PDB entry 6AMO | X-ray diffraction, 2.50 A resolution | chains A and B of the 4 polymer chains in the assembly

== Chain A ==
Name: HIV-1 reverse transcriptase P66 subunit
From: Human immunodeficiency virus type 1 group M subtype B (isolate BH10)
Notes: EC 2.7.7.49, 2.7.7.7
UniProtKB: P03366 (POL_HV1B1); residues 1-554 here correspond to UniProt positions 600-1153 (UniProt number = residue number + 599)
Chain sequence (556 residues; numbered -1 to 554; the number before each row is that of its first residue; numbers below 1 keep their minus sign (Met-1 is residue -1)):
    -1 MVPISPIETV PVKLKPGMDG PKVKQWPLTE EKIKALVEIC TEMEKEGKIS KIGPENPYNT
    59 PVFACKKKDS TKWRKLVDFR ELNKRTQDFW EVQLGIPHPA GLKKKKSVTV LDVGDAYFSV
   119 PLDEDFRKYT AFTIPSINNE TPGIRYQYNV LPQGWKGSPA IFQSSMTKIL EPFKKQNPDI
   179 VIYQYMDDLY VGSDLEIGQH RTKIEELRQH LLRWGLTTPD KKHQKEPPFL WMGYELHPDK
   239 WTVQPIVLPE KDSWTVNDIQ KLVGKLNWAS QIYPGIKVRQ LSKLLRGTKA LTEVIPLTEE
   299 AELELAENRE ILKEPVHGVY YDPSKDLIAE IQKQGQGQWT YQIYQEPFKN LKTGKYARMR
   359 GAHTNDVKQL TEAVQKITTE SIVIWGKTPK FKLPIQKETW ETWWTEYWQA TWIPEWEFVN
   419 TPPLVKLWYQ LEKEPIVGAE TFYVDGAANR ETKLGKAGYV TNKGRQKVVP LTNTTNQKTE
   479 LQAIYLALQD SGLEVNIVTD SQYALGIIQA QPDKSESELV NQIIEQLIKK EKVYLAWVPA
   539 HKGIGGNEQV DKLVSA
Unresolved in the structure: 554
Construct notes: initiating methionine (-1); expression tag (0); engineered mutation Cys63 (Ile662 in P03366), Ser280 (Cys879 in P03366)
Ion coordination: Mg2+ site 1: Asp110, Val111, Asp185 (together with D4T); Mg2+ site 2: Asp443, Glu478, Asp498
Small-molecule neighbours: D4T (2',3'-dehydro-2',3'-deoxy-thymidine 5'-triphosphate): Lys65, Arg72, Asp110, Val111, Gly112, Asp113, Ala114, Tyr115, Gln151, Met184, Asp185, Lys220

== Chain B ==
Name: HIV-1 reverse transcriptase P51 subunit
From: Human immunodeficiency virus type 1 group M subtype B (isolate BH10)
Notes: EC 2.7.7.49, 2.7.7.7
UniProtKB: P03366 (POL_HV1B1); residues 1-428 here correspond to UniProt positions 600-1027 (UniProt number = residue number + 599)
Chain sequence (444 residues; each row starts with the number of its first residue; numbers below 1 keep their minus sign (Met-15 is residue -15)):
   -15 MAHHHHHHAL EVLFQGPISP IETVPVKLKP GMDGPKVKQW PLTEEKIKAL VEICTEMEKE
    45 GKISKIGPEN PYNTPVFAIK KKDSTKWRKL VDFRELNKRT QDFWEVQLGI PHPAGLKKKK
   105 SVTVLDVGDA YFSVPLDEDF RKYTAFTIPS INNETPGIRY QYNVLPQGWK GSPAIFQSSM
   165 TKILEPFKKQ NPDIVIYQYM DDLYVGSDLE IGQHRTKIEE LRQHLLRWGL TTPDKKHQKE
   225 PPFLWMGYEL HPDKWTVQPI VLPEKDSWTV NDIQKLVGKL NWASQIYPGI KVRQLSKLLR
   285 GTKALTEVIP LTEEAELELA ENREILKEPV HGVYYDPSKD LIAEIQKQGQ GQWTYQIYQE
   345 PFKNLKTGKY ARMRGAHTND VKQLTEAVQK ITTESIVIWG KTPKFKLPIQ KETWETWWTE
   405 YWQATWIPEW EFVNTPPLVK LWYQ
Unresolved in the structure: -15 to 3, 213-225
Construct notes: initiating methionine (-15); expression tag (-14 to 0); engineered mutation Ser280 (Cys879 in P03366)

== Interface between chain A and chain B ==
Contacting residue pairs - 118 pairs, chain A then chain B:
  Val8(A) - Glu53(B)
  Pro9(A) - Glu53(B)
  Gln85(A) - Glu53(B)  hydrogen bond (side chain-backbone)
  Asp86(A) - Lys20(B)  salt bridge
  Asp86(A) - Pro55(B)
  Phe87(A) - Pro52(B)
  Phe87(A) - Glu53(B)
  Trp88(A) - Lys20(B)
  Trp88(A) - Val21(B)
  Trp88(A) - Lys22(B)
  Trp88(A) - Pro52(B)  hydrogen bond (backbone-backbone)
  Trp88(A) - Asn54(B)
  Trp88(A) - Pro55(B)
  Trp88(A) - Asn57(B)
  Trp88(A) - Thr131(B)
  Trp88(A) - Arg143(B)
  Val90(A) - Pro140(B)
  Val90(A) - Gly141(B)  hydrogen bond (backbone-backbone)
  Val90(A) - Arg143(B)
  Leu92(A) - Pro133(B)  hydrophobic
  Leu92(A) - Asn137(B)
  Gly93(A) - Asn137(B)
  Ile94(A) - Asn137(B)
  Pro95(A) - Asn136(B)
  Pro95(A) - Asn137(B)
  His96(A) - Asn136(B)  hydrogen bond (backbone-side chain)
  Gly99(A) - Asn136(B)
  Leu100(A) - Asn136(B)
  Ala158(A) - Pro52(B)
  Ser162(A) - Pro52(B)
  Thr165(A) - Pro140(B)
  Glu169(A) - Lys49(B)  salt bridge
  Lys172(A) - Thr139(B)
  Val179(A) - Glu138(B)
  Ile180(A) - Glu138(B)
  Tyr181(A) - Asn136(B)  hydrogen bond
  Tyr181(A) - Glu138(B)
  Gln182(A) - Glu138(B)  hydrogen bond (backbone-backbone)
  Gln182(A) - Pro140(B)
  Arg358(A) - Glu396(B)  salt bridge
  Gln373(A) - Glu396(B)
  Gln373(A) - Thr397(B)  hydrogen bond
  Thr376(A) - Thr400(B)
  Thr376(A) - Trp401(B)
  Ile380(A) - Leu26(B)
  Ile380(A) - Thr27(B)
  Val381(A) - Pro25(B)  hydrophobic
  Val381(A) - Ile135(B)
  Val381(A) - Asn136(B)  hydrogen bond (backbone-backbone)
  Val381(A) - Asn137(B)
  Ile382(A) - Ile135(B)
  Ile382(A) - Asn136(B)
  Trp383(A) - Ile135(B)
  Gly384(A) - Thr27(B)
  Gly384(A) - Glu28(B)  hydrogen bond (backbone-backbone)
  Gly384(A) - Ile135(B)
  Trp402(A) - Lys331(B)  hydrogen bond (backbone-side chain)
  Trp402(A) - His361(B)
  Trp402(A) - Thr362(B)
  Trp402(A) - Asp364(B)
  Tyr405(A) - Lys331(B)  hydrogen bond (backbone-side chain)
  Trp406(A) - Lys331(B)
  Trp406(A) - Asn418(B)  hydrogen bond
  Trp406(A) - Thr419(B)
  Trp406(A) - Pro420(B)  hydrophobic
  Trp406(A) - Pro421(B)
  Gln407(A) - Lys331(B)  hydrogen bond (backbone-side chain)
  Gln407(A) - Pro392(B)
  Gln407(A) - Ile393(B)
  Gln407(A) - Gln394(B)  hydrogen bond
  Gln407(A) - Val417(B)  hydrogen bond (side chain-backbone)
  Gln407(A) - Asn418(B)
  Ala408(A) - Asp364(B)
  Ala408(A) - Leu368(B)  hydrophobic
  Ala408(A) - Pro392(B)  hydrogen bond (backbone-backbone)
  Ala408(A) - Ile393(B)
  Thr409(A) - Asp364(B)  hydrogen bond (backbone-side chain)
  Trp410(A) - Thr362(B)  hydrogen bond (side chain-backbone)
  Trp410(A) - Asn363(B)
  Trp410(A) - Val365(B)  hydrophobic
  Trp410(A) - Trp401(B)  hydrophobic
  Trp410(A) - Tyr405(B)
  Pro412(A) - Trp401(B)  hydrophobic
  Pro433(A) - Asn255(B)
  Pro433(A) - Leu289(B)  hydrophobic
  Pro433(A) - Thr290(B)
  Ile434(A) - Thr290(B)
  Val435(A) - Thr290(B)
  Thr439(A) - Ala288(B)
  Thr439(A) - Leu289(B)  hydrogen bond (side chain-backbone)
  Tyr441(A) - Gln258(B)
  Tyr441(A) - Thr286(B)
  Tyr441(A) - Lys287(B)  hydrogen bond (side chain-backbone)
  Tyr441(A) - Leu289(B)
  Val458(A) - Thr286(B)
  Thr459(A) - Thr286(B)
  Asn460(A) - Thr286(B)
  Asn460(A) - Lys287(B)
  Asn460(A) - Ala288(B)
  Asn494(A) - Leu289(B)
  Val496(A) - Gln258(B)
  Val496(A) - Leu289(B)  hydrophobic
  Gln500(A) - Leu422(B)
  Leu503(A) - Leu422(B)  hydrophobic
  Gln507(A) - Pro420(B)
  Tyr532(A) - Asn255(B)  hydrogen bond
  Tyr532(A) - Leu289(B)  hydrophobic
  Val536(A) - Gln258(B)
  Pro537(A) - Gly262(B)
  Pro537(A) - Asn265(B)
  Lys540(A) - Asn265(B)  hydrogen bond
  Ile542(A) - Val261(B)  hydrophobic
  Ile542(A) - Leu283(B)  hydrophobic
  Gly543(A) - Leu283(B)
  Gly543(A) - Gly285(B)
  Gly544(A) - Gly285(B)  hydrogen bond (backbone-backbone)
  Gly544(A) - Thr286(B)
  Gln547(A) - Thr286(B)
Interface residues without a listed pair, chain A (69 interface residues in all): Ile159, Gln161, Thr377, Thr386, Thr403, Gly504, Ala534, Trp535, Gly541
Interface residues without a listed pair, chain B (64 interface residues in all): Gln23, Gly51, Tyr56, Val254, Lys259, Ser280, Gly333, Trp337

== Overview ==
The interface between chain A and chain B involves 69 residues on one side and 64 on the other; the contacts
include 23 hydrogen bonds and 3 salt bridges. Polar contacts include Asp86(A)-Lys20(B), Glu169(A)-Lys49(B) and
Arg358(A)-Glu396(B). Bound to chain A: compound D4T.
Chain A is HIV-1 reverse transcriptase P66 subunit and chain B is HIV-1 reverse transcriptase P51 subunit,
both from Human immunodeficiency virus type 1 group M subtype B (isolate BH10); the structure, Structure of
HIV-1 reverse transcriptase (RT) ternary complex with a double stranded DNA and an incoming ..., was
determined by X-ray diffraction together with 6AN2, 6AN8, 6ANQ, 6ASW, 6AVM and 6AVT from the same study.
